4OLD - chain A; structure by X-ray diffraction, 1.48 A resolution.

== Chain A ==
Molecule: Beta-lactamase
Source organism: Escherichia coli
Notes: EC 3.5.2.6; fragment: Beta-lactamase
UniProtKB: P00811 (AMPC_ECOLI); residues 4-361 here correspond to UniProt positions 20-377 (UniProt number = residue number + 16)
Amino-acid sequence (358 residues; each row starts with the number of its first residue):
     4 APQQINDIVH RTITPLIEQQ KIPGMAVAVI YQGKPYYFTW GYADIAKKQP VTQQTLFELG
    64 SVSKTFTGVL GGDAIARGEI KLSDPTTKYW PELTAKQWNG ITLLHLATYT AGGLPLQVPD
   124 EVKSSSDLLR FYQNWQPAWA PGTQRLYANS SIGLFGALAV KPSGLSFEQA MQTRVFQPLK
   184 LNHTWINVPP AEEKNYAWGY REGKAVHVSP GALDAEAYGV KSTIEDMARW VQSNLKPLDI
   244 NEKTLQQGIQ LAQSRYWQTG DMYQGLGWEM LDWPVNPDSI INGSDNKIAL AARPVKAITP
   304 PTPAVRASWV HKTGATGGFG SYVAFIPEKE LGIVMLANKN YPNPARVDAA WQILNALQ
Not modelled in the structure: 284-290
Curated features (UniProtKB/Swiss-Prot):
  - active site: Ser64 (Acyl-ester intermediate)
  - binding site (a beta-lactam): Ser64, Gln120, Tyr150, Asn152, Ala318, Asn343
Small-molecule neighbours: 2UZ ((2R)-2-[(R)-amino(carboxy)methyl]-3,6-dihydro-2H-1,3-thiazine-4-carboxylic acid): Gln120, Val121, Asp123, Asn152, Arg204, Val211, Ser212, Tyr221, Ala318, Thr319, Gly320, Asn343
Reported in the primary citation:
  - binding site for 2UZ: Ser212, Tyr221, Gly320

== In short ==
Bound to chain A: compound 2UZ. Curated annotation (UniProt) lists active-site residue Ser64 and 6
beta-lactam-binding residues. From the paper: a binding site for 2UZ at Ser212, Tyr221 and Gly320.
Chain A is Beta-lactamase (Escherichia coli); the structure, Crystal structure of AmpC beta-lactamase in
complex with the product form of (6R,7R)-7-amino-8-oxo-5-thia-1-azabicyclo[4.2.0]oct-2-ene-2-carboxylic acid,
was determined by X-ray diffraction, deposited together with 4OKP and 4OLG.
